Entry 5KTZ (electron microscopy, 4.30 A resolution (low resolution: residue-level contacts below are approximate; hydrogen-bond / salt-bridge calls are withheld)); this record covers chains 1 and 3 of the 4 polymer chains in the assembly.

Chain 1:
Protein: VP1
From: Poliovirus type 1 (strain Mahoney)
UniProt: P03300 (POLG_POL1M); residues 57-279 here correspond to UniProt positions 636-858 (UniProt number = residue number + 579)
Amino-acid sequence (223 residues; numbered 57 to 279; the number before each row is that of its first residue):
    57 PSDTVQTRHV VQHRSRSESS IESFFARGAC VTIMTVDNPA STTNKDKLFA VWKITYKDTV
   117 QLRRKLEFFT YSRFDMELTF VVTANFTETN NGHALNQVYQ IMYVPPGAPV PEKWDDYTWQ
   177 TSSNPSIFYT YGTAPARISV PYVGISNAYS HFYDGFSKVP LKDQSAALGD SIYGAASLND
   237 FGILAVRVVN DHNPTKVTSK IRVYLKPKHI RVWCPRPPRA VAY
Unresolved in the structure: 214-231
Sequence notes: conflict I228 (Leu807 in P03300)
Reported in the primary citation:
  - conformationally variable residues (loop rearrangement, order/disorder transition): S58 to S71, H207 to G238

Chain 3:
Protein: Genome polyprotein
From: Poliovirus type 1
UniProt: P03300 (POLG_POL1M); residues 1-231 here correspond to UniProt positions 342-572 (UniProt number = residue number + 341)
Amino-acid sequence (231 residues; numbered 1 to 231; the number before each row is that of its first residue):
     1 GLPVMNTPGS NQYLTADNFQ SPCALPEFDV TPPIDIPGEV KNMMELAEID TMIPFDLSAT
    61 KKNTMEMYRV RLSDKPHTDD PILCLSLSPA SDPRLSHTML GEILNYYTHW AGSLKFTFLF
   121 CGSMMATGKL LVSYAPPGAD PPKKRKEAML GTHVIWDIGL QSSCTMVVPW ISNTTYRQTI
   181 DDSFTEGGYI SVFYQTRIVV PLSTPREMDI LGFVSACNDF SVRLLRDTTH I
Sequence notes: conflict S123 (Phe464 in P03300)
Reported in the primary citation:
  - conformationally variable residues (loop rearrangement): D182 to F184

Interface between chain 1 and chain 3:
Residue-residue contacts (97):
  P57(1) - P169(3)
  S58(1) - T152(3)
  S58(1) - I171(3)
  D59(1) - V167(3)
  D59(1) - P169(3)
  T60(1) - T152(3)
  T60(1) - V154(3)
  T60(1) - M166(3)
  T60(1) - V167(3)
  V61(1) - T165(3)
  R64(1) - K115(3)
  H65(1) - K115(3)
  H65(1) - V167(3)
  H65(1) - A216(3)
  H65(1) - C217(3)
  H65(1) - N218(3)
  V66(1) - S113(3)
  V66(1) - D219(3)
  V67(1) - N218(3)
  Q68(1) - N218(3)
  Q68(1) - D219(3)
  H69(1) - N218(3)
  R70(1) - D219(3)
  R70(1) - S221(3)
  S71(1) - Y176(3)
  S71(1) - S221(3)
  R72(1) - N42(3)
  R72(1) - M44(3)
  R72(1) - E48(3)
  R72(1) - C217(3)
  R72(1) - N218(3)
  R72(1) - F220(3)
  E74(1) - L224(3)
  E74(1) - L225(3)
  S75(1) - N42(3)
  S75(1) - M43(3)
  S75(1) - Y107(3)
  S75(1) - V222(3)
  S76(1) - K41(3)
  S76(1) - N42(3)
  I77(1) - V40(3)
  I77(1) - K41(3)
  I77(1) - N42(3)
  I77(1) - M43(3)
  S79(1) - L225(3)
  F80(1) - M43(3)
  F80(1) - Y107(3)
  F80(1) - L225(3)
  R83(1) - L225(3)
  G84(1) - T15(3)
  V116(1) - T229(3)
  V116(1) - H230(3)
  Q117(1) - T229(3)
  R120(1) - Y106(3)
  F124(1) - Y106(3)
  F125(1) - V40(3)
  F125(1) - M43(3)
  R129(1) - V30(3)
  R129(1) - T31(3)
  R129(1) - P32(3)
  R129(1) - P33(3)
  E133(1) - F19(3)
  T135(1) - Y13(3)
  P181(1) - A24(3)
  P181(1) - L25(3)
  A190(1) - N11(3)
  R193(1) - Y13(3)
  R193(1) - D17(3)
  R193(1) - F19(3)
  R193(1) - S21(3)
  R193(1) - P22(3)
  I194(1) - P22(3)
  S195(1) - S21(3)
  S195(1) - P22(3)
  S195(1) - C23(3)
  S195(1) - A24(3)
  P197(1) - C23(3)
  Y198(1) - F28(3)
  Y198(1) - V30(3)
  G200(1) - T31(3)
  S202(1) - T31(3)
  N203(1) - T31(3)
  N203(1) - P32(3)
  N203(1) - I34(3)
  K262(1) - T15(3)
  K262(1) - D17(3)
  R267(1) - P33(3)
  R267(1) - E39(3)
  V268(1) - G38(3)
  V268(1) - E39(3)
  V268(1) - V40(3)
  W269(1) - I36(3)
  W269(1) - G38(3)
  W269(1) - E39(3)
  C270(1) - P37(3)
  C270(1) - G38(3)
  P271(1) - L46(3)
Other interface residues (no listed pair), chain 1 (56 interface residues in all): Q62, A82, P191, V196, V199, I201, A204, Y260, K264, P274
Other interface residues (no listed pair), chain 3 (56 interface residues in all): N18, M99, E102, A111, R223, D227

In short:
Chain 1 and chain 3 each contribute 56 residues to their interface. The paper reports conformational
variability at S58(1), H207(1) and D182(3).
Here chain 1 is VP1 (Poliovirus type 1 (strain Mahoney)) and chain 3 is Genome polyprotein (Poliovirus type
1). Entry 5KTZ (expanded poliovirus in complex with VHH 12B) was determined by electron microscopy together
with 5KU0, 5KU2 and 5KWL from the same study.
